Entry 3D23 (X-ray diffraction, 2.50 A resolution); this record covers chains C and E of the 8 polymer chains in the assembly.

== Chain C ==
Molecule: 3C-like proteinase
From: Human coronavirus
Notes: EC 3.4.22.-
UniProt: Q5MQD2 (R1AB_CVHN1); residues 1-300 here correspond to UniProt positions 3335-3634 (UniProt number = residue number + 3334)
Sequence (302 residues; row label = number of the first residue in the row; numbers below 1 keep their minus sign (Ala-1 is residue -1)):
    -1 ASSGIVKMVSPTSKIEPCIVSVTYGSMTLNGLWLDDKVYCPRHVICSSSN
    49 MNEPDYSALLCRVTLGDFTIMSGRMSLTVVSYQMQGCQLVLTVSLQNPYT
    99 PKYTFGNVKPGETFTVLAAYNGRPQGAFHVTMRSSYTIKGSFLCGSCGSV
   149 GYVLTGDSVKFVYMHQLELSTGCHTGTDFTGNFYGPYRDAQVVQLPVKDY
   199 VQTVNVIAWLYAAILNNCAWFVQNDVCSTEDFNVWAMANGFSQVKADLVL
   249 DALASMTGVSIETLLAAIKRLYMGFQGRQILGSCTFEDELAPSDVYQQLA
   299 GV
Disordered / not traced: -1 to 1, 300
Differences from the reference sequence: expression tag (-1 to 0)
From the paper describing this entry:
  - binding site for N-[(5-methylisoxazol-3-yl)carbonyl]alanyl-L-valyl-N~1~-((1R, 2Z)-4-(benzyloxy)-4-oxo-1-{[(3R)-2-oxopyrrolidin-3-yl]methyl}but-2-enyl)-L-leucinamide: Tyr54, Phe140, Cys145, His163
  - catalytic residues: His41, Phe140 to Cys145
  - binding site for N-[(5-methylisoxazol-3-yl)carbonyl]alanyl-L-valyl-N~1~-((1R, 2Z)-4-(benzyloxy)-4-oxo-1-{[(3R)-2-oxopyrrolidin-3-yl]methyl}but-2-enyl)-L-leucinamide: Met25

== Chain E ==
Molecule: N-[(5-methylisoxazol-3-yl)carbonyl]alanyl-L-valyl-N~1~-((1R, 2Z)-4-(benzyloxy)-4-oxo-1-{[(3R)-2-oxopyrrolidin-3-yl]methyl}but-2-enyl)-L-leucinamide
Sequence (6 residues; numbered 1 to 6; the number before each row is that of its first residue):
     1 XAVLXX
Modified positions: 02J (5-methyl-1,2-oxazole-3-carboxylic acid) at position 1; PJE ((E,4S)-4-azanyl-5-[(3S)-2-oxidanylidenepyrrolidin-3-yl]pent-2-enoic acid) at position 5; 010 (phenylmethanol) at position 6

== How chain C and chain E interact ==
Residue-residue contacts (32):
  Ser24(C) with 010_6(E)
  Met25(C) with 010_6(E)
  Thr26(C) with 010_6(E)
  Leu27(C) with PJE_5(E)
  His41(C) with Leu4(E); PJE_5(E)
  Phe140(C) with PJE_5(E)
  Gly143(C) with PJE_5(E), hydrogen bond (backbone-backbone); 010_6(E)
  Ser144(C) with PJE_5(E)
  Cys145(C) with Leu4(E); PJE_5(E), hydrogen bond (side chain-backbone)
  His163(C) with PJE_5(E)
  Gln164(C) with Leu4(E); PJE_5(E), hydrogen bond (backbone-backbone)
  Leu165(C) with Ala2(E), hydrophobic; Val3(E); Leu4(E), hydrophobic
  Glu166(C) with Ala2(E); Val3(E), hydrogen bond (backbone-backbone); PJE_5(E)
  Leu167(C) with Ala2(E), hydrophobic
  His172(C) with PJE_5(E)
  Asp187(C) with Leu4(E)
  Gln189(C) with 02J_1(E); Ala2(E); Val3(E); Leu4(E)
  Val190(C) with 02J_1(E); Ala2(E), hydrogen bond (backbone-backbone)
  Val191(C) with 02J_1(E)
  Gln192(C) with Ala2(E)
Interface residues without a listed pair, chain C (26 interface residues in all): Met49, Tyr54, Leu141, Cys142, Ser168, Ala188

== Summary ==
Chain C and chain E form an interface of 26 and 6 residues respectively, with 5 hydrogen bonds. Among the
polar pairs are Cys145(C)-PJE_5(E), Gly143(C)-PJE_5(E) and Gln164(C)-PJE_5(E). The paper reports catalytic
residues His41(C) and Phe140(C); a binding site for
N-[(5-methylisoxazol-3-yl)carbonyl]alanyl-L-valyl-N~1~-((1R,
2Z)-4-(benzyloxy)-4-oxo-1-{[(3R)-2-oxopyrrolidin-3-yl]methyl}but-2-enyl)-L-leucinamide at Tyr54(C), Phe140(C)
and Cys145(C) among others.
Here chain C is 3C-like proteinase (Human coronavirus) and chain E is
N-[(5-methylisoxazol-3-yl)carbonyl]alanyl-L-valyl-N~1~-((1R,
2Z)-4-(benzyloxy)-4-oxo-1-{[(3R)-2-oxopyrrolidin-3-yl]methyl}but-2-enyl)-L-leucinamide. Entry 3D23 (Main
protease of HCoV-HKU1) was determined by X-ray diffraction.
